Entry 6ZJA (electron microscopy, 2.00 A resolution); this record covers chains E and O of the 24 polymer chains in the assembly.

# Chain E (and O)
Protein: Urease subunit alpha
From: Helicobacter pylori
Notes: EC 3.5.1.5; chain O of this document is another copy of the same molecule, construct and numbering; everything in this record applies to it too
UniProt: A0A293SGE9 (A0A293SGE9_HELPX); numbering as in UniProt (aligned over 1-238)
Chain sequence (238 residues; row label = number of the first residue in the row):
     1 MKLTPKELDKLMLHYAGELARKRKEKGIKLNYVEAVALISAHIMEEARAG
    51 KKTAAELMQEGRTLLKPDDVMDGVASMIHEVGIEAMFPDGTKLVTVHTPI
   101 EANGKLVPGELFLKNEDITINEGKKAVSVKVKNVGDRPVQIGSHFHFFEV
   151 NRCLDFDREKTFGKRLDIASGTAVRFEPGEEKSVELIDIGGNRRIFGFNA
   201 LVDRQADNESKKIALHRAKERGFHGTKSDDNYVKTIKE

# Interface between chain E and chain O
Contacting residue pairs (22; chain E residue first):
  Met1(E) - Leu13(O)  hydrophobic
  Met1(E) - Tyr32(O)
  Met1(E) - Val33(O)
  Met1(E) - Val36(O)  hydrophobic
  Met1(E) - Ala37(O)  hydrophobic
  Lys2(E) - Tyr32(O)
  Leu3(E) - Val33(O)  hydrophobic
  Leu8(E) - Met12(O)  hydrophobic
  Leu11(E) - Leu19(O)  hydrophobic
  His14(E) - Leu19(O)
  His14(E) - Lys22(O)
  Tyr15(E) - Tyr15(O)  hydrogen bond (side chain-backbone)
  Tyr15(E) - Glu18(O)
  Tyr15(E) - Leu19(O)  hydrogen bond (side chain-backbone)
  Tyr15(E) - Lys22(O)  hydrogen bond
  Glu45(E) - Arg23(O)  salt bridge
  Glu45(E) - Lys26(O)  salt bridge
  Arg48(E) - Arg23(O)
  Arg48(E) - Ile28(O)
  Arg48(E) - Lys29(O)  hydrogen bond (side chain-backbone)
  Arg48(E) - Asn31(O)
  Arg48(E) - Glu34(O)  salt bridge
Other interface residues (no listed pair), chain E (11 interface residues in all): Glu7, Ala49
Other interface residues (no listed pair), chain O (19 interface residues in all): Ala16, Leu30, Met71

# In short
Chain E and chain O form an interface of 11 and 19 residues respectively; the contacts include 4 hydrogen
bonds and 3 salt bridges. Polar pairs include Glu45(E)-Arg23(O), Glu45(E)-Lys26(O) and Arg48(E)-Glu34(O).
Chain E and chain O are both Urease subunit alpha (Helicobacter pylori); the structure, Helicobacter pylori
urease with inhibitor bound in the active site, was determined by electron microscopy, deposited together with
6QSU.
